PDB entry 4DBN | X-ray diffraction, 3.15 A resolution | chains A and B

== Chain A (and B) ==
Molecule: Serine/threonine-protein kinase B-raf
From: Homo sapiens
Notes: EC 2.7.11.1; fragment: Kinase Domain; chain B of this document is another copy of the same molecule, construct and numbering; everything in this record applies to it too
UniProt: P15056 (BRAF_HUMAN); residues 444-725 here correspond to UniProt positions 445-726 (UniProt number = residue number + 1)
Sequence (284 residues; row label = number of the first residue in the row):
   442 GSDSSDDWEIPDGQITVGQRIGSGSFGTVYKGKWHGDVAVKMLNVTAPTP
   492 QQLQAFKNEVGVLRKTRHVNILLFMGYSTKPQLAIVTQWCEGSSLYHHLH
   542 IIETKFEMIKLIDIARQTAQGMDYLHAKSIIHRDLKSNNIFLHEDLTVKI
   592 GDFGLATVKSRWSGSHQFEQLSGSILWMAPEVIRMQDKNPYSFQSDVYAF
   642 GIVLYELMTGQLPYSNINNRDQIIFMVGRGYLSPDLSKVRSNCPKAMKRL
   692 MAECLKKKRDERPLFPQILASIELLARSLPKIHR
Unresolved in the structure: 442-446, 597-613, 721-725 (chain B: 442-446, 604-613, 720-725)
Differences from the reference sequence: expression tag (442-443)
Small-molecule neighbours: 0JA (2-chloro-3-(1-cyanocyclopropyl)-N-[5-({2-[(cyclopropylcarbonyl)amino][1,3]thiazolo[5,4-b]pyridin-5-yl}oxy)-2-fluorophenyl]benzamide): I462, V470, A480, K482, E500, V503, L504, T507, I512, L513, I526, T528, Q529, W530, C531, E532, G533, L566, I571, H573, F582, I591, G592, D593, F594
Swiss-Prot annotation at these positions:
  - active site: D575 (Proton acceptor)
  - binding site (ATP): I462 to V470, K482
  - modified residue: S445 (Phosphoserine), S446 (Phosphoserine), R670 (Omega-N-methylarginine)
  - cross-link: K577 (Glycyl lysine isopeptide (Lys-Gly) (interchain with G-Cter in ubiquitin))

== How chain A and chain B interact ==
Contacting residue pairs (49):
  D447(A) with D447(B); R505(B), salt bridge
  D448(A) with K569(B)
  W449(A) with R505(B); K506(B); T507(B); R508(B); Y565(B); K569(B)
  K474(A) with E714(B), salt bridge
  H476(A) with H509(B), hydrogen bond (backbone-side chain); D564(B), salt bridge; Y565(B); A568(B)
  G477(A) with Q561(B)
  R505(A) with W449(B); R508(B), hydrogen bond (backbone-side chain)
  K506(A) with W449(B)
  T507(A) with W449(B); R508(B), hydrogen bond (backbone-side chain)
  R508(A) with W449(B); L504(B); R505(B), hydrogen bond (side chain-backbone); T507(B), hydrogen bond (side chain-backbone); R508(B); F515(B), hydrogen bond (side chain-backbone); M516(B)
  H509(A) with H476(B), hydrogen bond (side chain-backbone); L514(B); M516(B)
  V510(A) with L514(B); Q529(B)
  L514(A) with R508(B); H509(B); V510(B); L514(B), hydrophobic
  F515(A) with R508(B), hydrogen bond (backbone-side chain)
  M516(A) with R508(B)
  Q561(A) with H476(B); G477(B)
  D564(A) with H476(B), salt bridge
  Y565(A) with W449(B); W475(B), hydrophobic; H476(B)
  A568(A) with H476(B)
  K569(A) with D448(B); W449(B)
  E585(A) with L587(B)
  L587(A) with E585(B)
Other interface residues (no listed pair), chain A (26 interface residues in all): W475, L504, Q529, T588
Other interface residues (no listed pair), chain B (26 interface residues in all): L710

== Summary ==
The chain A/chain B interface involves 26 residues from each chain, with 8 hydrogen bonds and 4 salt bridges.
Polar contacts include D447(A)-R505(B), K474(A)-E714(B) and H476(A)-D564(B). Chain A binds compound 0JA. From
UniProt: active-site residue D575(A) and 10 ATP-binding residues on chain A.
Chain A and chain B are both Serine/threonine-protein kinase B-raf (Homo sapiens); the structure, Crystal
Structure of the Kinase domain of Human B-raf with a [1,3]thiazolo[5,4-b]pyridine derivative, was determined
by X-ray diffraction (same publication as 3VNT).
